5NNH - chain A; structure by X-ray diffraction, 2.20 A resolution.

Chain A:
Protein: Uracil-DNA glycosylase
Organism: Human herpesvirus 8
Notes: EC 3.2.2.27
Reference sequence: Q76RG8 (Q76RG8_HHV8); numbering as in UniProt (aligned over 19-255)
Sequence (240 residues; each row starts with the number of its first residue):
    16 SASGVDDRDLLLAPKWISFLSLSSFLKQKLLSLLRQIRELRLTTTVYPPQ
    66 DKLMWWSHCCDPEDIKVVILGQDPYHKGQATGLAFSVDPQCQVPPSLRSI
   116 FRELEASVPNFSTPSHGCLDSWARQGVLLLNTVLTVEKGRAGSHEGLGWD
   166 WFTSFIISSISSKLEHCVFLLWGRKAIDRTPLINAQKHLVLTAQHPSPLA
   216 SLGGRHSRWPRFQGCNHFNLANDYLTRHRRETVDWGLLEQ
Not modelled in the structure: 16-18, 214-222, 254-255
Construct notes: expression tag (16-18)
Reported in the primary citation:
  - mutagenesis - R223Q, R223S: unchanged catalytic activity on U:G
  - mutagenesis - R223Q, R223S: decreased binding to U:A
  - mutagenesis - R223A: decreased stability

In short:
The paper reports that R223Q and R223S reduce binding to U:A; R223A reduces stability.
Chain A is Uracil-DNA glycosylase (Human herpesvirus 8); the structure, KSHV uracil-DNA glycosylase, apo form,
was determined by X-ray diffraction together with 5NN7 and 5NNU from the same study.
